PDB entry 6SB5 | electron microscopy, 5.00 A resolution (low resolution: residue-level contacts below are approximate; hydrogen-bond / salt-bridge calls are withheld) | chains H and I of the 16 polymer chains in the assembly

Chain H (and I):
Protein: Macrophage-expressed gene 1 protein
Source organism: Mus musculus
Notes: chain I of this document is another copy of the same molecule, construct and numbering; everything in this record applies to it too
Reference sequence: A1L314 (MPEG1_MOUSE); numbering as in UniProt (aligned over 20-652)
Amino-acid sequence (646 residues; row label = number of the first residue in the row):
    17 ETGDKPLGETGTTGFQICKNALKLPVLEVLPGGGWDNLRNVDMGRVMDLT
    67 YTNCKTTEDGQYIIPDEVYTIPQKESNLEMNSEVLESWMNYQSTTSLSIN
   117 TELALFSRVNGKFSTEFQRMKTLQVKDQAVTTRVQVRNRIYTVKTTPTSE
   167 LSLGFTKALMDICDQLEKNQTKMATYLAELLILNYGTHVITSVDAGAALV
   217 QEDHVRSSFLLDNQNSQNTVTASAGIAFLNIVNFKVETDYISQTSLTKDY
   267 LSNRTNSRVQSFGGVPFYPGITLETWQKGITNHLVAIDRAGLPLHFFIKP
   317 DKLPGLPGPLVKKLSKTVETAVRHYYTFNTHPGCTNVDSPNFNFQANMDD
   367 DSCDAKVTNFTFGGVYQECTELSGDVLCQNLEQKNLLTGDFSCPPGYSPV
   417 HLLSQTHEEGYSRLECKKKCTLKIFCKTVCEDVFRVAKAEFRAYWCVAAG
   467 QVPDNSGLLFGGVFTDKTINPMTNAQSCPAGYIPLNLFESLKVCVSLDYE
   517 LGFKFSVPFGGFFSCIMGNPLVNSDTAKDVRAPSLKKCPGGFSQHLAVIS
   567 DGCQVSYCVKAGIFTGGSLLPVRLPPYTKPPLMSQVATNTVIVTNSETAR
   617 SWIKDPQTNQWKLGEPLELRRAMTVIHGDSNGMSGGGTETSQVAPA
Unresolved in the structure: 17-28, 540-547, 580-662
Cystine bridges: Cys-34/Cys-70
Covalent attachments: N-acetylglucosamine (NAG) linked to Asn-185, Asn-269
Differences from the reference sequence: expression tag (17-19, 653-662)
Curated features (UniProtKB/Swiss-Prot):
  - site (Cleavage): Asn-352, Val-353, Asn-357, Phe-358, Asn-359, Phe-360, Lys-628, Leu-629
  - glycosylation (N-linked (GlcNAc...) asparagine): Asn-185, Asn-269, Asn-375
  - mutagenesis: Tyr-427 to Val-452 (Abolished binding to target membranes)
What the authors report for this chain:
  - post-translational modification sites: Asn-269

How chain H and chain I interact:
Contacting residue pairs (138):
  Phe-31(H) / Thr-72(I)
  Gln-32(H) / Leu-38(I)
  Gln-32(H) / Thr-72(I)
  Val-42(H) / Glu-74(I)
  Leu-43(H) / Glu-74(I)
  Glu-44(H) / Glu-74(I)
  Glu-44(H) / Asp-75(I)
  Glu-44(H) / Pro-88(I)
  Asp-58(H) / Ile-87(I)
  Asp-58(H) / Lys-160(I)
  Met-59(H) / Tyr-85(I)
  Met-59(H) / Lys-160(I)
  Gly-60(H) / Tyr-85(I)
  Gln-134(H) / Phe-441(I)
  Met-136(H) / Phe-441(I)
  Tyr-192(H) / Phe-312(I)
  Leu-196(H) / Phe-312(I)
  Asn-200(H) / Pro-163(I)
  Tyr-201(H) / Pro-163(I)
  Asn-234(H) / Phe-441(I)
  Ile-247(H) / Glu-118(I)
  Val-248(H) / Leu-119(I)
  Asn-249(H) / Thr-117(I)
  Asn-249(H) / Glu-118(I)
  Phe-250(H) / Asn-116(I)
  Phe-250(H) / Thr-117(I)
  Lys-251(H) / Ile-115(I)
  Lys-251(H) / Asn-116(I)
  Lys-251(H) / Thr-117(I)
  Val-252(H) / Ile-115(I)
  Glu-253(H) / Leu-113(I)
  Glu-253(H) / Ser-114(I)
  Glu-253(H) / Ile-115(I)
  Thr-254(H) / Ser-112(I)
  Thr-254(H) / Leu-113(I)
  Asp-255(H) / Thr-111(I)
  Asp-255(H) / Ser-112(I)
  Tyr-256(H) / Thr-110(I)
  Tyr-256(H) / Thr-111(I)
  Tyr-256(H) / Lys-443(I)
  Ile-257(H) / Ser-109(I)
  Ile-257(H) / Thr-110(I)
  Ser-258(H) / Gln-108(I)
  Ser-258(H) / Ser-109(I)
  Ser-258(H) / Lys-443(I)
  Gln-259(H) / Tyr-107(I)
  Gln-259(H) / Gln-108(I)
  Thr-260(H) / Tyr-107(I)
  Thr-260(H) / Thr-444(I)
  Ser-261(H) / Met-105(I)
  Ser-261(H) / Asn-106(I)
  Ser-261(H) / Tyr-107(I)
  Leu-262(H) / Met-105(I)
  Leu-262(H) / Asn-106(I)
  Leu-262(H) / Cys-446(I)
  Thr-263(H) / Ser-103(I)
  Thr-263(H) / Trp-104(I)
  Thr-263(H) / Met-105(I)
  Lys-264(H) / Ser-103(I)
  Lys-264(H) / Trp-104(I)
  Asp-265(H) / Leu-101(I)
  Asp-265(H) / Glu-102(I)
  Asp-265(H) / Ser-103(I)
  Tyr-266(H) / Leu-101(I)
  Leu-267(H) / Val-100(I)
  Leu-267(H) / Leu-101(I)
  Ser-268(H) / Glu-99(I)
  Asn-269(H) / Ser-98(I)
  Asn-269(H) / Glu-99(I)
  Arg-270(H) / Asn-97(I)
  Arg-270(H) / Ser-98(I)
  Thr-271(H) / Met-96(I)
  Thr-271(H) / Asn-97(I)
  Asn-272(H) / Glu-95(I)
  Asn-272(H) / Met-96(I)
  Ser-273(H) / Leu-94(I)
  Ser-273(H) / Glu-95(I)
  Arg-274(H) / Asn-93(I)
  Arg-274(H) / Leu-94(I)
  Val-275(H) / Ser-92(I)
  Val-275(H) / Asn-93(I)
  Gln-276(H) / Glu-91(I)
  Ser-277(H) / Lys-90(I)
  Ser-277(H) / Glu-91(I)
  Gly-280(H) / Glu-91(I)
  Val-281(H) / Glu-91(I)
  Pro-282(H) / Glu-91(I)
  Pro-282(H) / Arg-155(I)
  Pro-282(H) / Gln-293(I)
  Phe-283(H) / Glu-91(I)
  Phe-283(H) / Arg-155(I)
  Phe-283(H) / Gln-293(I)
  Tyr-284(H) / Leu-289(I)
  Tyr-284(H) / Glu-290(I)
  Tyr-284(H) / Gln-293(I)
  Pro-285(H) / Glu-95(I)
  Pro-285(H) / Arg-153(I)
  Pro-285(H) / Leu-289(I)
  Trp-292(H) / Glu-91(I)
  Asn-298(H) / Asp-75(I)
  Val-301(H) / Pro-88(I)
  Val-301(H) / Gln-89(I)
  Val-353(H) / Pro-309(I)
  Ser-355(H) / Tyr-342(I)
  Pro-356(H) / His-311(I)
  Pro-356(H) / Glu-335(I)
  Pro-356(H) / Arg-339(I)
  Asn-357(H) / Arg-339(I)
  Gln-361(H) / His-311(I)
  Gln-361(H) / Glu-335(I)
  Asp-370(H) / Tyr-515(I)
  Asp-370(H) / Glu-516(I)
  Lys-372(H) / Tyr-515(I)
  Cys-531(H) / Leu-402(I)
  Cys-531(H) / Leu-403(I)
  Cys-531(H) / Thr-404(I)
  Cys-531(H) / Gly-405(I)
  Ile-532(H) / Thr-404(I)
  Ile-532(H) / Asp-406(I)
  Lys-553(H) / Asn-471(I)
  Cys-554(H) / Asn-471(I)
  Ser-559(H) / Asp-514(I)
  Ser-559(H) / Tyr-515(I)
  Gln-560(H) / Leu-474(I)
  Gln-560(H) / Leu-513(I)
  Gln-560(H) / Asp-514(I)
  His-561(H) / Asp-514(I)
  Leu-562(H) / Ile-499(I)
  Leu-562(H) / Leu-513(I)
  Ile-565(H) / Leu-402(I)
  Asp-567(H) / Lys-400(I)
  Gly-568(H) / Lys-400(I)
  Gly-568(H) / Asn-401(I)
  Gly-568(H) / Leu-402(I)
  Gly-568(H) / Gly-405(I)
  Cys-569(H) / Gly-405(I)
  Gln-570(H) / Leu-402(I)
  Gln-570(H) / Leu-403(I)
Also at the interface, not in a pair above, chain H (89 interface residues in all): Lys-35, Leu-46, Val-57, Arg-135, Lys-188, Leu-199, Gln-233, Phe-278, Gly-279, Leu-300, Phe-358, Asn-359, Cys-369, Asn-539
Also at the interface, not in a pair above, chain I (78 interface residues in all): Thr-73, Gly-76, Ala-120, Lys-294, Ile-296, Lys-315, Lys-328, Thr-343, Thr-437

Overview:
The interface between chain H and chain I involves 89 residues on one side and 78 on the other. Covalently
linked N-acetylglucosamine: at Asn-185(H) and Asn-269(H). From the paper: a modification site at Asn-269(H).
Both chains are Macrophage-expressed gene 1 protein (Mus musculus). Entry 6SB5 (CryoEM structure of murine
perforin-2 ectodomain in a pore form) was determined by electron microscopy (same publication as 6SB1, 6SB3
and 6SB4).
